Entry 1W6U (X-ray diffraction, 1.75 A resolution); this record covers chains C and D of the 4 polymer chains in the assembly.

# Chain C (and D)
Name: 2,4-dienoyl-CoA reductase, mitochondrial precursor
From: Homo sapiens
Notes: EC 1.3.1.34; chain D of this document is another copy of the same molecule, construct and numbering; everything in this record applies to it too
UniProt: Q16698 (DECR_HUMAN); residue numbers follow UniProt; this construct covers 35-335
Chain sequence (302 residues; numbered 34 to 335; the number before each row is that of its first residue):
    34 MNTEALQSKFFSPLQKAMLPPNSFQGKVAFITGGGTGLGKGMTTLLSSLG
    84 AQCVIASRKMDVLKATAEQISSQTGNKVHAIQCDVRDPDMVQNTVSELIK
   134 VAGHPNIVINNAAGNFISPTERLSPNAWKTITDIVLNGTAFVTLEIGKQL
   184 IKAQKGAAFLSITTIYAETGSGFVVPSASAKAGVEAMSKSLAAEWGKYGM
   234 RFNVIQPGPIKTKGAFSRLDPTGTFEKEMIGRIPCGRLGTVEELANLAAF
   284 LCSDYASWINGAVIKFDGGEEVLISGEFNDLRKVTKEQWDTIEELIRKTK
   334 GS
Not modelled in the structure: 34-35, 246, 250-255, 329-335 (chain D: 246-257, 328-335)
Curated features (UniProtKB/Swiss-Prot):
  - active site: Tyr199 (Proton acceptor)
  - binding site (NADP(+)): Gly66 to Leu71, Arg91, Asp117, Lys214, Pro240 to Ile243
  - binding site (substrate): Arg91, Arg119, Phe149, Ser157, Arg251
  - modified residue: Lys42 (N6-acetyllysine), Lys49 (N6-acetyllysine), Thr69 (Phosphothreonine), Lys73 (N6-succinyllysine), Lys97 (N6-acetyllysine), Lys230 (N6-acetyllysine), Lys244 (N6-acetyllysine), Lys260 (N6-acetyllysine), Lys319 (N6-acetyllysine)
  - mutagenesis: Asn148 (N148A: Reduces enzyme activity by 97%), Tyr199 (Y199A: Reduces enzyme activity by 99%. Strongly reduced affinity for substrate and for NADP), Ser210 (S210A: Reduces enzyme activity by over 99%), Lys214 (K214A: Reduces enzyme activity by over 99%)
Residues lining bound ligands:
  - hexanoyl-coenzyme A (HXC): Arg91, Arg119, Ala146, Gly147, Asn148, Phe149, Ser151, Leu156, Ser157, Asn159, Ala160, Thr163, Ile164, Thr197, Tyr199, Ser210, Lys214, Gly241, Pro242, Ala248
  - NADP (NAP; NADP nicotinamide-adenine-dinucleotide phosphate): Gly66, Thr69, Gly70, Leu71, Gly72, Ser90, Arg91, Lys92, Cys116, Asp117, Val118, Arg119, Asn144, Ala145, Ala146, Ile167, Ile195, Thr196, Thr197, Lys214, Pro240, Gly241, Pro242, Ile243, Thr245, Gly247

# Interface between chain C and chain D
Contacting residue pairs - 118 pairs, chain C then chain D:
  Thr36(C) - Lys230(D)  hydrogen bond (side chain-backbone)
  Leu39(C) - Gln187(D)
  Leu39(C) - Lys230(D)
  Leu39(C) - Tyr231(D)
  Gln40(C) - Gly229(D)
  Phe43(C) - Gln187(D)
  Phe43(C) - Lys188(D)
  Phe43(C) - Gly189(D)
  Phe43(C) - Gly232(D)
  Phe44(C) - Gly229(D)
  Phe44(C) - Gly232(D)
  Phe44(C) - Met233(D)
  Phe44(C) - Arg234(D)
  Phe44(C) - Ser290(D)  hydrogen bond (backbone-side chain)
  Ser45(C) - Ser290(D)  hydrogen bond (backbone-side chain)
  Pro46(C) - Ser290(D)
  Leu47(C) - Asp287(D)
  Leu47(C) - Tyr288(D)  hydrophobic
  Lys49(C) - Tyr288(D)  hydrogen bond
  Ala50(C) - Tyr288(D)
  Met51(C) - Met51(D)  hydrophobic
  Met51(C) - Leu52(D)  hydrophobic
  Met51(C) - Pro53(D)
  Met51(C) - Phe283(D)  hydrophobic
  Met51(C) - Tyr288(D)  hydrophobic
  Leu52(C) - Met51(D)  hydrophobic
  Pro53(C) - Met51(D)
  Gln187(C) - Met34(D)  hydrogen bond (side chain-backbone)
  Gln187(C) - Leu39(D)
  Gln187(C) - Phe43(D)
  Lys188(C) - Phe43(D)
  Gly189(C) - Phe43(D)
  Lys222(C) - Val305(D)
  Ala225(C) - Pro267(D)
  Ala225(C) - Val305(D)  hydrophobic
  Ala226(C) - Val305(D)
  Ala226(C) - Leu306(D)  hydrophobic
  Ala226(C) - Asn312(D)
  Gly229(C) - Gln40(D)
  Gly229(C) - Phe44(D)
  Gly229(C) - Pro267(D)
  Lys230(C) - Thr36(D)
  Lys230(C) - Leu39(D)
  Lys230(C) - Arg315(D)
  Tyr231(C) - Leu39(D)
  Gly232(C) - Phe43(D)
  Gly232(C) - Phe44(D)
  Met233(C) - Phe44(D)
  Arg234(C) - Phe44(D)
  Pro242(C) - Trp291(D)
  Pro267(C) - Ala225(D)
  Pro267(C) - Gly229(D)
  Pro267(C) - Asn293(D)
  Cys268(C) - Ser290(D)
  Cys268(C) - Trp291(D)
  Cys268(C) - Asn293(D)
  Arg270(C) - Ser290(D)  hydrogen bond
  Arg270(C) - Trp291(D)  hydrogen bond (backbone-side chain)
  Leu271(C) - Trp291(D)
  Gly272(C) - Trp291(D)
  Glu276(C) - Ser290(D)  hydrogen bond
  Glu276(C) - Trp291(D)
  Asn279(C) - Tyr288(D)
  Leu280(C) - Phe283(D)  hydrophobic
  Phe283(C) - Met51(D)  hydrophobic
  Phe283(C) - Leu280(D)  hydrophobic
  Phe283(C) - Phe283(D)  hydrophobic
  Asp287(C) - Leu47(D)
  Tyr288(C) - Leu47(D)  hydrophobic
  Tyr288(C) - Lys49(D)
  Tyr288(C) - Ala50(D)
  Tyr288(C) - Met51(D)  hydrophobic
  Tyr288(C) - Asn279(D)
  Ser290(C) - Phe44(D)  hydrogen bond (side chain-backbone)
  Ser290(C) - Ser45(D)  hydrogen bond (side chain-backbone)
  Ser290(C) - Pro46(D)
  Ser290(C) - Cys268(D)
  Ser290(C) - Arg270(D)  hydrogen bond
  Ser290(C) - Glu276(D)  hydrogen bond
  Trp291(C) - Pro242(D)
  Trp291(C) - Ile266(D)
  Trp291(C) - Cys268(D)
  Trp291(C) - Arg270(D)  hydrogen bond (side chain-backbone)
  Trp291(C) - Leu271(D)
  Trp291(C) - Gly272(D)
  Trp291(C) - Glu276(D)
  Trp291(C) - Phe299(D)
  Trp291(C) - Asp300(D)
  Trp291(C) - Gly301(D)  hydrogen bond (backbone-backbone)
  Ile292(C) - Lys298(D)
  Ile292(C) - Phe299(D)  hydrophobic
  Asn293(C) - Pro267(D)
  Asn293(C) - Cys268(D)
  Asn293(C) - Asp300(D)
  Asn293(C) - Gly301(D)
  Asn293(C) - Gly302(D)  hydrogen bond (backbone-backbone)
  Gly294(C) - Lys298(D)  hydrogen bond (backbone-side chain)
  Gly294(C) - Val305(D)
  Ala295(C) - Lys298(D)
  Val296(C) - Val296(D)
  Ile297(C) - Ile297(D)  hydrophobic
  Lys298(C) - Ile292(D)
  Lys298(C) - Gly294(D)  hydrogen bond (side chain-backbone)
  Lys298(C) - Ala295(D)
  Phe299(C) - Trp291(D)
  Phe299(C) - Ile292(D)  hydrophobic
  Asp300(C) - Trp291(D)
  Asp300(C) - Asn293(D)
  Gly301(C) - Trp291(D)  hydrogen bond (backbone-backbone)
  Gly301(C) - Asn293(D)
  Gly302(C) - Asn293(D)  hydrogen bond (backbone-backbone)
  Val305(C) - Lys222(D)
  Val305(C) - Ala225(D)  hydrophobic
  Val305(C) - Ala226(D)
  Val305(C) - Gly294(D)
  Leu306(C) - Ala226(D)  hydrophobic
  Asn312(C) - Ala226(D)
  Lys319(C) - Tyr231(D)  hydrogen bond
Interface residues without a listed pair, chain C (57 interface residues in all): Gly241, Ile243, Ile266
Interface residues without a listed pair, chain D (58 interface residues in all): Gly241, Ile243

# Overview
The interface between chain C and chain D involves 57 residues on one side and 58 on the other, with 20
hydrogen bonds. Among the polar pairs are Thr36(C)-Lys230(D), Phe44(C)-Ser290(D) and Ser45(C)-Ser290(D). Chain
C binds NADP and hexanoyl-coenzyme A.
Both chains are 2,4-dienoyl-CoA reductase, mitochondrial precursor (Homo sapiens). Entry 1W6U (Structure of
human DECR ternary complex) was determined by X-ray diffraction (same publication as 1W73 and 1W8D).
